7AQQ - chains H and a of the 21 polymer chains in the assembly; structure by electron microscopy, 3.06 A resolution.

# Chain H
Molecule: NADH-ubiquinone oxidoreductase chain 1
Organism: Arabidopsis thaliana
Notes: EC 7.1.1.2
UniProtKB: B5TM92 (B5TM92_ARATH); numbering as in UniProt (aligned over 1-325)
Amino-acid sequence (325 residues; row label = number of the first residue in the row):
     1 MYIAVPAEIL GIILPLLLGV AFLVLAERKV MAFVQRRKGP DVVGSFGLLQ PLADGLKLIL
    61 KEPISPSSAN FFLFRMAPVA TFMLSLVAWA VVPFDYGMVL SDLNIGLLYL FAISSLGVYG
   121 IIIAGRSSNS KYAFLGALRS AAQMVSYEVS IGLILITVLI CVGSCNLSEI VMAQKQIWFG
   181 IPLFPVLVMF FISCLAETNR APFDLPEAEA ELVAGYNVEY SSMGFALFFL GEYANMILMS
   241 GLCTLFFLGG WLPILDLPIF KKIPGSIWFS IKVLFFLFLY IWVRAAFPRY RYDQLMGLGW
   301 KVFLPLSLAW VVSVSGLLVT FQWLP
Disordered / not traced: 1, 207-219
Residues lining bound ligands:
  - phosphatidylethanolamine (PTY): Phe184, Pro185, Leu187, Val188, Met189, Phe191, Ile192, Leu195, Pro202, Phe203, Phe275, Phe276, Leu279, Val283, Phe287, Tyr290, Leu298, Val302, Phe303, Leu306, Trp310
  - Ubiquinone-9 (UQ9): Leu14, Pro15, Leu17, Leu18, Ala21, Val24, Pro51, Gly55, Leu58, Phe225, Ala226, Phe229, Leu230
What the authors report for this chain:
  - binding site for Ubiquinone-9: Phe225

# Chain a
Molecule: NADH dehydrogenase [ubiquinone] 1 alpha subcomplex subunit 1
Organism: Arabidopsis thaliana
UniProtKB: Q9C9Z5 (NDUA1_ARATH); residue numbers follow UniProt; this construct covers 1-65
Amino-acid sequence (65 residues; row label = number of the first residue in the row):
     1 MSLVWLEAML PLGIIGGMLC IMGNSQYYIH KAYHGRPKHI GHDEWDVAME RRDKKVVEKA
    61 AAPSS
Disordered / not traced: 1-2, 61-65

# Interface between chain H and chain a
Residue-residue contacts (55; chain H residue first):
  Ala4(H) - Tyr33(a)  hydrophobic
  Glu8(H) - Ile29(a)
  Glu8(H) - Tyr33(a)
  Gly11(H) - Met22(a)
  Gly11(H) - Ser25(a)  hydrogen bond (backbone-side chain)
  Ile12(H) - Met22(a)
  Ile12(H) - Gln26(a)
  Pro15(H) - Met18(a)
  Pro15(H) - Ile21(a)  hydrophobic
  Pro15(H) - Met22(a)  hydrophobic
  Leu16(H) - Met22(a)
  Leu18(H) - Met18(a)  hydrophobic
  Gly19(H) - Ile15(a)
  Gly19(H) - Met18(a)
  Phe22(H) - Pro11(a)
  Phe22(H) - Ile14(a)  hydrophobic
  Phe22(H) - Ile15(a)
  Leu23(H) - Ile15(a)  hydrophobic
  Leu25(H) - Pro11(a)  hydrophobic
  Ala26(H) - Pro11(a)  hydrophobic
  Ala26(H) - Leu12(a)
  Lys29(H) - Glu7(a)
  Lys29(H) - Ala8(a)
  Val30(H) - Ala8(a)  hydrophobic
  Phe33(H) - Glu7(a)
  Phe33(H) - Ala8(a)
  Phe46(H) - Glu7(a)
  Phe46(H) - Leu10(a)  hydrophobic
  Leu48(H) - Leu10(a)  hydrophobic
  Phe94(H) - Leu19(a)
  Phe94(H) - Gly23(a)
  Tyr96(H) - Ile40(a)
  Gly97(H) - Tyr27(a)
  Gly97(H) - Lys38(a)
  Met98(H) - Gly23(a)
  Met98(H) - Gln26(a)  hydrogen bond (backbone-side chain)
  Met98(H) - Tyr27(a)  hydrophobic
  Val99(H) - Gln26(a)
  Val99(H) - Lys38(a)
  Leu100(H) - Gln26(a)
  Leu100(H) - Lys38(a)  hydrogen bond (backbone-side chain)
  Asp102(H) - Ile40(a)
  Asp102(H) - Gly41(a)  hydrogen bond (side chain-backbone)
  Asn166(H) - Gly41(a)
  Ser168(H) - Ile40(a)
  Glu169(H) - Ile40(a)
  Ser266(H) - Cys20(a)
  Ser266(H) - Asn24(a)  hydrogen bond
  Ser270(H) - Gly16(a)  hydrogen bond (side chain-backbone)
  Ser270(H) - Leu19(a)
  Ser270(H) - Cys20(a)  hydrogen bond (side chain-backbone)
  Val273(H) - Leu19(a)  hydrophobic
  Leu274(H) - Leu12(a)
  Leu274(H) - Ile15(a)  hydrophobic
  Leu274(H) - Gly16(a)
Interface residues without a listed pair, chain H (39 interface residues in all): Val5, Ala7, Trp89, Met172, Ile237, Ile267, Leu277, Phe278
Interface residues without a listed pair, chain a (27 interface residues in all): Val4, Met9, His30, His42

# Overview
39 residues of chain H face 27 of chain a across their interface, with 7 hydrogen bonds. Among the polar pairs
are Gly11(H)-Ser25(a), Met98(H)-Gln26(a) and Leu100(H)-Lys38(a). Bound to chain H: Ubiquinone-9 and
phosphatidylethanolamine. From the paper: a binding site for Ubiquinone-9 at Phe225(H).
Here chain H is NADH-ubiquinone oxidoreductase chain 1 and chain a is NADH dehydrogenase [ubiquinone] 1 alpha
subcomplex subunit 1, both from Arabidopsis thaliana. Entry 7AQQ (Cryo-EM structure of Arabidopsis thaliana
Complex-I (membrane core)) was determined by electron microscopy together with 7AQR, 7AQW, 7AR7, 7AR8, 7AR9,
7ARB, 7ARC and 7ARD from the same study.
